Entry 7SMZ (X-ray diffraction, 2.04 A resolution); this record covers chain A.

# Chain A
Molecule: Cytochrome P450 142A3
Source organism: Mycobacterium marinum
UniProt: A0A2Z5YMP0 (A0A2Z5YMP0_MYCMR); numbering as in UniProt (aligned over 1-401)
Chain sequence (405 residues; row label = number of the first residue in the row):
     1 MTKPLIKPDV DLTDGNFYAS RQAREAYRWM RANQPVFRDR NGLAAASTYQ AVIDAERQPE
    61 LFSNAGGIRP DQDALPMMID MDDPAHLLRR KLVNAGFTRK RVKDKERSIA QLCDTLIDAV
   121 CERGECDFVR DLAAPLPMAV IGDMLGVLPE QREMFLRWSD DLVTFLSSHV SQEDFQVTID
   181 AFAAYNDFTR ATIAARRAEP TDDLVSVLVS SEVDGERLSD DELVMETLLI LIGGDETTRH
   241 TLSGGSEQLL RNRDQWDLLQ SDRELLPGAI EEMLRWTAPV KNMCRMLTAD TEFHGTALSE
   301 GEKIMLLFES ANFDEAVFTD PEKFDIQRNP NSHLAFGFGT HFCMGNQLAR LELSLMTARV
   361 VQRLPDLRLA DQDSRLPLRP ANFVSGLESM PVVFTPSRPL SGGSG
Not modelled in the structure: 1-5, 401-405
Sequence notes: expression tag (402-405)
Metal / ion sites: Na+ site 1: Phe62, Asn64; Na+ site 2 near Gln327 (its only coordinating residue here); heme Fe near Cys343 (its only coordinating residue here)
Ligand contacts:
  - heme (HEM): Glu56, Met78, Ile79, His86, Arg90, Phe97, Ile141, Leu229, Ile230, Gly233, Gly234, Thr237, Thr238, Thr241, Leu274, Pro279, Val280, Met283, Arg285, Phe308, Ala335, Phe336, Gly337, Phe338, Thr340, His341, Phe342, Cys343, Met344, Gly345, Leu348, Ala349, Glu352
  - (8alpha,9beta)-cholest-4-en-3-one (K2B): Ile68, Arg69, Gln72, Leu75, Met77, Ile79, Leu162, Leu166, Thr178, Phe182, Met225, Leu228, Leu229, Ile232, Gly233, Thr237, Val280, Met283, Phe383, Val384

# Overview
Chain A binds (8alpha,9beta)-cholest-4-en-3-one and heme. The Na+ site 1 is built by Phe62 and Asn64.
Chain A is Cytochrome P450 142A3 (Mycobacterium marinum); the structure, X-ray crystal structure of CYP142A3
from Mycobacterium Marinum in complex with 4-cholesten-3-one, was determined by X-ray diffraction, deposited
together with 7SH5 and 7TLO.
